9PFG - chains A and H of the 10 polymer chains in the assembly; structure by electron microscopy, 3.58 A resolution.

[Chain A]
Protein: Synaptosomal-associated protein 25
Organism: Rattus norvegicus
Reference sequence: P60881 (SNP25_RAT); numbering as in UniProt (aligned over 1-83)
Amino-acid sequence (84 residues; numbered 0 to 83; the number before each row is that of its first residue; numbering starts at 0):
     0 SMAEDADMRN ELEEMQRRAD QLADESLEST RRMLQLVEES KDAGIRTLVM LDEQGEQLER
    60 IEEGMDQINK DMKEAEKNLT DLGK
Disordered / not traced: 0-18
Sequence notes: expression tag (0)

[Chain H]
Protein: Alpha-soluble NSF attachment protein
Organism: Rattus norvegicus
Reference sequence: P54921 (SNAA_RAT); residue numbers follow UniProt; this construct covers 1-295
Amino-acid sequence (296 residues; row label = number of the first residue in the row; numbering starts at 0):
     0 GMDTSGKQAE AMALLAEAER KVKNSQSFFS GLFGGSSKIE EACEIYARAA NMFKMAKNWS
    60 AAGNAFCQAA QLHLQLQSKH DAATCFVDAG NAFKKADPQE AINCLMRAIE IYTDMGRFTI
   120 AAKHHISIAE IYETELVDVE KAIAHYEQSA DYYKGEESNS SANKCLLKVA GYAAQLEQYQ
   180 KAIDIYEQVG TSAMDSPLLK YSAKDYFFKA ALCHFCIDML NAKLAVQKYE ELFPAFSDSR
   240 ECKLMKKLLE AHEEQNVDSY TESVKEYDSI SRLDQWLTTM LLRIKKTIQG DEEDLR
Disordered / not traced: 27-34, 292-295
Sequence notes: expression tag (0)

[Chain A / chain H interface]
Pairs across the interface (9):
  Ile-44(A) / Tyr-200(H)  hydrophobic
  Ile-44(A) / Ser-201(H)
  Leu-47(A) / Leu-197(H)  hydrophobic
  Asp-51(A) / Leu-197(H)
  Asp-51(A) / Leu-198(H)
  Glu-52(A) / Ser-160(H)
  Glu-55(A) / Ser-157(H)  hydrogen bond
  Glu-55(A) / Asn-158(H)
  Arg-59(A) / Ser-157(H)  hydrogen bond
Also at the interface, not in a pair above, chain A (8 interface residues in all): Arg-30, Gln-34
Also at the interface, not in a pair above, chain H (10 interface residues in all): Tyr-152, Ser-159, Ile-269

[In short]
The interface between chain A and chain H involves 8 residues on one side and 10 on the other; the contacts
include 2 hydrogen bonds. Among the polar pairs are Glu-55(A)/Ser-157(H) and Arg-59(A)/Ser-157(H).
Chain A is Synaptosomal-associated protein 25 and chain H is Alpha-soluble NSF attachment protein, both from
Rattus norvegicus; the structure, Min22bin20S complex (NSF-alphaSNAP-2:2 syntaxin-1a H3:SNAP-25 SN1), 4:2:2
alphaSNAP-syntaxin-1a H3-SNAP-25 SN1 subcomplex local refinement, non-hydrolyzing, class 28, was determined by
electron microscopy together with 9OJR, 9OJU, 9OJZ, 9OK3, 9OK5, 9OKC and 17 further entries from the same
study.
